PDB entry 6I84 | electron microscopy, 4.40 A resolution (low resolution: residue-level contacts below are approximate; hydrogen-bond / salt-bridge calls are withheld) | chains M and N of the 23 polymer chains in the assembly

[Chain M]
Name: Histone H3.2
Source organism: Xenopus laevis
UniProtKB: P84233 (H32_XENLA); residues 0-135 here correspond to UniProt positions 1-136 (UniProt number = residue number + 1)
Sequence (136 residues; each row starts with the number of its first residue; numbering starts at 0):
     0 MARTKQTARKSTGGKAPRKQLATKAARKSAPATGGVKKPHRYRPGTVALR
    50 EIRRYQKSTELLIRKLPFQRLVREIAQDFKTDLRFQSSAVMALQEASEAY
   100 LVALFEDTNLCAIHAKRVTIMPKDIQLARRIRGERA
Unresolved in the structure: 0-37, 135
Construct notes: conflict Ala102 (Gly103 in P84233)
Curated features (UniProtKB/Swiss-Prot):
  - modified residue: Arg2 (Asymmetric dimethylarginine), Thr3 (Phosphothreonine), Lys4 (Allysine), Gln5 (5-glutamyl dopamine), Thr6 (Phosphothreonine), Arg8 (Citrulline), Lys9 (N6,N6,N6-trimethyllysine), Ser10 (ADP-ribosylserine), Thr11 (Phosphothreonine), Lys14 (N6-(2-hydroxyisobutyryl)lysine), Arg17 (Asymmetric dimethylarginine), Lys18 (N6-(2-hydroxyisobutyryl)lysine), Lys23 (N6-(2-hydroxyisobutyryl)lysine), Arg26 (Citrulline), Lys27 (N6,N6,N6-trimethyllysine), Ser28 (ADP-ribosylserine), Lys36 (N6,N6,N6-trimethyllysine), Lys37 (N6-methyllysine), Tyr41 (Phosphotyrosine), Lys56 (N6,N6,N6-trimethyllysine) and 8 more in UniProt
  - lipidation: Cys110 (S-palmitoyl cysteine)

[Chain N]
Molecule: 160-nt DNA strand
Sequence (160 nucleotides; each row starts with the number of its first residue; numbers below 1 keep their minus sign (DT-1 is residue -1)):
    -1 TCCTGTTATTCCTATATCGATGTATATATCTGACACGTGCCTGGAGACTA
    49 GGGAGTAATCCCCTTGGCGGTTAAAACGCGGGGGACAGCGCGTACGTGCG
    99 TTTAAGCGGTGCTAGAGCTGTCTACGACCAATTGAGCGGCCTCGGCACCG
   149 GGATTCTGAT
Unresolved in the structure: -1 to 0

[How chain M and chain N interact]
Contacting residue pairs (32):
  Pro38(M) with DG96(N); DC97(N)
  His39(M) with DA18(N); DT19(N); DG96(N)
  Arg40(M) with DG94(N); DT95(N); DG96(N)
  Tyr41(M) with DT19(N); DG20(N); DT95(N); DG96(N)
  Arg42(M) with DT95(N)
  Pro43(M) with DG94(N); DT95(N)
  Gly44(M) with DG94(N); DT95(N)
  Thr45(M) with DT95(N)
  Val46(M) with DT95(N); DG96(N)
  Arg49(M) with DG20(N); DT21(N)
  Arg53(M) with DT21(N)
  Arg63(M) with DA103(N); DG104(N)
  Lys64(M) with DG104(N)
  Leu65(M) with DA103(N); DG104(N)
  Pro66(M) with DA103(N)
  Arg69(M) with DA103(N)
  Arg83(M) with DA112(N); DG113(N)
Also at the interface, not in a pair above, chain M (19 interface residues in all): Ala47, Asp81
Also at the interface, not in a pair above, chain N (13 interface residues in all): DA114

[In short]
Chain M and chain N form an interface of 19 and 13 residues respectively.
Chain M is Histone H3.2 (Xenopus laevis) and chain N is a 160-nt DNA strand; the structure, Structure of
transcribing RNA polymerase II-nucleosome complex, was determined by electron microscopy.
